4TQE - chains L and A of the 3 polymer chains in the assembly; structure by X-ray diffraction, 1.60 A resolution.

[Chain L]
Protein: If kappa light chain
Source organism: Mus musculus
UniProt: A2NHM3 (A2NHM3_MOUSE); numbering as in UniProt (aligned over 1-218)
Amino-acid sequence (218 residues; each row starts with the number of its first residue):
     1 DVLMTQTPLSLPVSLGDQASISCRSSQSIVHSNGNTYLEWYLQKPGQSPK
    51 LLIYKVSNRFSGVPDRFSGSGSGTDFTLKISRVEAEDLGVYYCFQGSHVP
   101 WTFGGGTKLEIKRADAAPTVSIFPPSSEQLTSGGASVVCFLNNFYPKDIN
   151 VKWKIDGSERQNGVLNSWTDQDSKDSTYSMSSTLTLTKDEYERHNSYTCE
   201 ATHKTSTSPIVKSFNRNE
Differences from the reference sequence: conflict Ser32 (Thr in A2NHM3), Trp101 (Arg in A2NHM3)
Cystine bridges: Cys23-Cys93, Cys139-Cys199
Ion coordination: Na+ site 1 near Asp17 (its only coordinating residue here); Na+ site 2: Ser158 (together with sulfate ion) (shared with 1 residue of chain H)

[Chain A]
Protein: Microtubule-associated protein tau
UniProt: P10636 (TAU_HUMAN); residues 215-230 here correspond to UniProt positions 532-547 (UniProt number = residue number + 317)
Amino-acid sequence (16 residues; each row starts with the number of its first residue):
   215 LPTPPTREPKKVAVVR
Swiss-Prot annotation at these positions:
  - site: Lys224 (Not glycated)
  - modified residue: Thr217 (Phosphothreonine), Lys225 (N6-acetyllysine)
  - glycosylation: Lys225 (N-linked (Glc) (glycation) lysine)

[Chain L / chain A interface]
Contacting residue pairs (12; chain L residue first):
  Asn35(L) - Glu222(A)
  Tyr37(L) - Arg221(A)
  Tyr37(L) - Glu222(A)  hydrogen bond
  Glu39(L) - Arg221(A)  salt bridge
  Tyr41(L) - Arg221(A)  hydrogen bond
  Lys55(L) - Glu222(A)  salt bridge
  Phe94(L) - Arg221(A)
  Gly96(L) - Arg221(A)
  Val99(L) - Pro219(A)  hydrophobic
  Trp101(L) - Pro219(A)  hydrophobic
  Trp101(L) - Thr220(A)
  Trp101(L) - Arg221(A)

[In short]
9 residues of chain L face 4 of chain A across their interface; the contacts include 2 hydrogen bonds and 2
salt bridges. Among the polar pairs are Glu39(L)-Arg221(A), Lys55(L)-Glu222(A) and Tyr37(L)-Glu222(A).
Chain L is If kappa light chain (Mus musculus) and chain A is Microtubule-associated protein tau; the
structure, Structure of tau peptide in complex with Tau5 antibody Fab fragment, was determined by X-ray
diffraction.
